Entry 5S5D (X-ray diffraction, 1.90 A resolution); this record covers chains D and E of the 6 polymer chains in the assembly.

# Chain D
Protein: Tubulin beta-2B chain
Organism: Bos taurus
UniProtKB: Q6B856 (TBB2B_BOVIN); the author numbering skips numbers that UniProt does not, so the offset changes along the chain: 1-42 = UniProt 1-42; 45-360 = UniProt 43-358; 369-455 = UniProt 359-445
Amino-acid sequence (445 residues; row label = number of the first residue in the row; note: 10 numbers in that range are skipped by the numbering (no residue carries them; nothing is unmodelled there)):
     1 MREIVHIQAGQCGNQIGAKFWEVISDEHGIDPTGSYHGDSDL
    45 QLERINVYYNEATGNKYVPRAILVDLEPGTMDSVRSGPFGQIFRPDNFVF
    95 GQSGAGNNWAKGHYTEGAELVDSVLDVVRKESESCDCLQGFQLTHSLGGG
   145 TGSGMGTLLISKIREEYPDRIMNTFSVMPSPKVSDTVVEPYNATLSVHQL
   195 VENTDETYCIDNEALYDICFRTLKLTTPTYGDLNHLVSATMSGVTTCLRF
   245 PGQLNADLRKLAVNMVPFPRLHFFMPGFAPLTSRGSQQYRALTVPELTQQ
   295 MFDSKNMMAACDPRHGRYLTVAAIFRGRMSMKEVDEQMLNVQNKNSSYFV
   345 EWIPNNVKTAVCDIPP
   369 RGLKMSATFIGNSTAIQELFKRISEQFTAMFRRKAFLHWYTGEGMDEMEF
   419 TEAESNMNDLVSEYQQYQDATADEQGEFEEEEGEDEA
Not modelled in the structure: 442-455
Ion coordination: Mg2+: Q11 (together with GDP)
Ligand contacts: GDP (guanosine-5'-diphosphate): G10, Q11, C12, Q15, I16, A99, N101, S140, G142, G143, G144, T145, G146, V171, P173, V177, S178, E183, N206, L209, Y224, L227, N228, V231
Curated features (UniProtKB/Swiss-Prot):
  - motif: M1 to I4 (MREI motif)
  - binding site (GTP): Q11, E71, S140, G144, T145, G146, N206, N228
  - binding site (Mg(2+)): E71
  - modified residue: S40 (Phosphoserine), T57 (Phosphothreonine), K60 (N6-acetyllysine), S174 (Phosphoserine), T287 (Phosphothreonine), T292 (Phosphothreonine), R320 (Omega-N-methylarginine), E448 (5-glutamyl polyglutamate)
  - cross-link (Glycyl lysine isopeptide (Lys-Gly)): K60 (interchain with G-Cter in ubiquitin), K326 (interchain with G-Cter in ubiquitin)

# Chain E
Protein: Stathmin-4
Organism: Rattus norvegicus
UniProtKB: P63043 (STMN4_RAT); residues 5-145 here correspond to UniProt positions 49-189 (UniProt number = residue number + 44)
Amino-acid sequence (143 residues; each row starts with the number of its first residue):
     3 MADMEVIELNKCTSGQSFEVILKPPSFDGVPEFNASLPRRRDPSLEEIQK
    53 KLEAAEERRKYQEAELLKHLAEKREHEREVIQKAIEENNNFIKMAKEKLA
   103 QKMESNKENREAHLAAMLERLQEKDKHAEEVRKNKELKEEASR
Not modelled in the structure: 3-5, 28-43, 144-145
Sequence notes: initiating methionine (3); expression tag (4)
Curated features (UniProtKB/Swiss-Prot):
  - modified residue: S46 (Phosphoserine)

# Interface between chain D and chain E
Contacting residue pairs - 27 pairs, chain D then chain E:
  Y108(D) with H129(E), hydrogen bond; A130(E), hydrophobic; V133(E), hydrophobic; R134(E), hydrogen bond (backbone-side chain)
  T109(D) with K137(E)
  A112(D) with R134(E)
  S155(D) with L123(E)
  K156(D) with D127(E), salt bridge
  R158(D) with L123(E)
  E159(D) with L120(E); L123(E); Q124(E); D127(E)
  P162(D) with M119(E)
  D163(D) with R112(E)
  Q193(D) with K126(E), hydrogen bond
  N197(D) with L123(E); K126(E)
  T409(D) with K140(E), hydrogen bond (backbone-side chain)
  G410(D) with K137(E)
  E411(D) with V133(E); K137(E), salt bridge
  G412(D) with V133(E); N136(E); K137(E)
  M413(D) with V133(E)
  E417(D) with H129(E), salt bridge
Also at the interface, not in a pair above, chain E (15 interface residues in all): L116

# In short
Chain D and chain E form an interface of 17 and 15 residues respectively; the contacts include 4 hydrogen
bonds and 3 salt bridges. Among the polar pairs are K156(D)-D127(E), E411(D)-K137(E) and E417(D)-H129(E).
Chain D binds GDP.
Chain D is Tubulin beta-2B chain (Bos taurus) and chain E is Stathmin-4 (Rattus norvegicus); the structure,
Tubulin-Z32400357-complex, was determined by X-ray diffraction (same publication as 5S4L, 5S4M, 5S4N, 5S4O,
5S4P, 5S4Q and 52 further entries).
